7TTS - chains A and B of the 7 polymer chains in the assembly; structure by electron microscopy, 2.90 A resolution.

== Chain A (and B) ==
Name: Caseinolytic peptidase B protein homolog
Organism: Homo sapiens
Notes: EC 3.6.1.-; chain B of this document is another copy of the same molecule, construct and numbering; everything in this record applies to it too
UniProtKB: Q9H078 (CLPB_HUMAN); residue numbers follow UniProt; this construct covers 127-707
Sequence (584 residues; numbered 124 to 707; the number before each row is that of its first residue):
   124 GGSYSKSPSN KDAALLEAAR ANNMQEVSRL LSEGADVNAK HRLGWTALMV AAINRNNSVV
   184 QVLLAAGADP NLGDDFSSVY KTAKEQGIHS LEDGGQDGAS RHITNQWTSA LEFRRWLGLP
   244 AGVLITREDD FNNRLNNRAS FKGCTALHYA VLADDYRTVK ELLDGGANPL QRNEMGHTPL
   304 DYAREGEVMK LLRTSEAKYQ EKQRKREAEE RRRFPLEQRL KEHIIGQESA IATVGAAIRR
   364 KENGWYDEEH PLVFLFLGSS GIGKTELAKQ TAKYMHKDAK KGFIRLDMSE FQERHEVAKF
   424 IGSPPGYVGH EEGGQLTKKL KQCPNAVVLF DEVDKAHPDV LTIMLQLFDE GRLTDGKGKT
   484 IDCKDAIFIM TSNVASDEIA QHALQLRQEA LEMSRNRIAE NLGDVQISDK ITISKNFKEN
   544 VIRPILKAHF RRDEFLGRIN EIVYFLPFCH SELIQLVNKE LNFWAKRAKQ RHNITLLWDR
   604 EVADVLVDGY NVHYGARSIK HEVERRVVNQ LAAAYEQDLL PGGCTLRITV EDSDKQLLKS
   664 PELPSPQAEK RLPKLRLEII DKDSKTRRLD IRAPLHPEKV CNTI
Disordered / not traced: 124-131, 197-262, 516-538, 654-707 (chain B: 124-131, 197-262, 516-534, 657-707)
Differences from the reference sequence: expression tag (124-126)
Swiss-Prot annotation at these positions:
  - region: Leu507 to Thr535 (Regulatory)
  - binding site (ATP): His346, Ile348, Ser383, Gly384, Ile385, Gly386, Lys387, Thr388, Glu455, Asn496, Arg561, Arg620
  - modified residue: Lys589 (N6-acetyllysine)
Small-molecule neighbours: ADP (adenosine-5'-diphosphate): His346, Ile347, Ile348, Ser383, Gly384, Ile385, Gly386, Lys387, Thr388, Glu389, Asp454, Phe571, Leu579, Ala619, Arg620
What the authors report for this chain:
  - disease-associated variants - T268M, A269T, Y272C, T388K, M411I, C486R, N496K, E501K, E557K, R561G, A591V, R620C, R628C, R650P (citing earlier work)
  - mutagenesis - Y430A: decreased catalytic activity (ATPase activity) (citing earlier work)
  - mutagenesis - Y430A: abolished catalytic activity (disaggregase activity) (citing earlier work)
  - mutagenesis - V431G: decreased catalytic activity (ATPase activity)
  - mutagenesis - V431G: abolished catalytic activity (disaggregase activity)
  - disease-associated variants - R408G, R475Q, N496K, R561G, A591V, R620C: decreased catalytic activity (disaggregase activity) (citing earlier work)

== How chain A and chain B interact ==
Contacting residue pairs (50):
  Arg362(A) with Glu639(B), salt bridge
  Arg363(A) with Asn632(B); Ala635(B)
  Glu365(A) with Arg594(B), hydrogen bond (backbone-side chain)
  Asn366(A) with Arg594(B); His595(B), hydrogen bond (backbone-side chain); Tyr638(B)
  Gly367(A) with Arg590(B); Arg594(B)
  Trp368(A) with Trp587(B); Arg590(B); His595(B); Val631(B); Leu634(B), hydrophobic; Ala635(B), hydrophobic; Tyr638(B)
  Tyr369(A) with Trp587(B); Arg590(B); Glu627(B)
  Asp370(A) with Trp587(B)
  Glu371(A) with Arg590(B), salt bridge
  Pro427(A) with His418(B); Glu419(B); Ala421(B), hydrophobic
  Pro428(A) with Ala421(B); Lys422(B); Gly425(B); Ser426(B); Val431(B)
  Gly429(A) with Ser426(B); Tyr430(B); Val431(B), hydrogen bond (backbone-backbone)
  Tyr430(A) with His418(B); Val431(B)
  Asp462(A) with Gln415(B), hydrogen bond (backbone-side chain)
  Ile466(A) with Gln415(B)
  Gln469(A) with Asp410(B); Ser412(B), hydrogen bond; Glu413(B), hydrogen bond
  Glu473(A) with Arg408(B), salt bridge
  Arg475(A) with Arg408(B), hydrogen bond (side chain-backbone); Asp410(B), salt bridge
  Leu476(A) with Glu413(B)
  Thr477(A) with Glu413(B), hydrogen bond
  Gly479(A) with Gln438(B), hydrogen bond (backbone-side chain)
  Lys480(A) with Gln438(B)
  Gly481(A) with Gln438(B)
  Arg555(A) with Tyr617(B), hydrogen bond (backbone-side chain)
  Asp556(A) with Tyr617(B), hydrogen bond (backbone-side chain)
  Gly560(A) with Tyr617(B)
Also at the interface, not in a pair above, chain A (32 interface residues in all): Val420, Ile424, His433, Thr465, Thr483, Glu557
Also at the interface, not in a pair above, chain B (33 interface residues in all): Gly432, Lys442, Lys458, Ala591, Ile597, His616, Arg620

== Overview ==
Chain A and chain B form an interface of 32 and 33 residues respectively; the contacts include 11 hydrogen
bonds and 4 salt bridges. Among the polar pairs are Arg362(A)-Glu639(B), Glu371(A)-Arg590(B) and
Glu473(A)-Arg408(B). From the paper: R408G, R475Q and N496K of chain A, among others, reduce catalytic
activity (disaggregase activity); Y430A and V431G of chain A reduce catalytic activity (ATPase activity); 8
substitutions were tested in all.
Chain A and chain B are both Caseinolytic peptidase B protein homolog (Homo sapiens); the structure, Skd3,
hexamer, filtered, was determined by electron microscopy, deposited together with 7TTR.
